7K7R - chains B and C of the 3 polymer chains in the assembly; structure by X-ray diffraction, 2.50 A resolution.

# Chain B
Protein: Fab HC MS39p2w174
Source organism: Homo sapiens
Notes: antibody fragment or engineered binder
Amino-acid sequence (224 residues; row label = number of the first residue in the row):
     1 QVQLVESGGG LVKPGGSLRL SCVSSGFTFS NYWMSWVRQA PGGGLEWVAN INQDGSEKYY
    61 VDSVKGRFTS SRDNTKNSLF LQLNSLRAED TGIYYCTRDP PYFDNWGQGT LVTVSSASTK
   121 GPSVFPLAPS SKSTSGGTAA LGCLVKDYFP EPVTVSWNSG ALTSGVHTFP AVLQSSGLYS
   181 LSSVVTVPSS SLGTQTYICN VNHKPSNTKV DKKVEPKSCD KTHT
Not modelled in the structure: 1, 132-135, 218-224
Cystine bridges: C22-C96, C143-C199

# Chain C
Protein: EBNA1 peptide AA386-405
Amino-acid sequence (20 residues; each row starts with the number of its first residue):
   386 SQSSSSGSPP RRPPPGRRPF
Not modelled in the structure: 386-388, 403-405

# Interface between chain B and chain C
Contacting residue pairs - 11 pairs, chain B then chain C:
  W33(B) with R396(C); R397(C)
  N50(B) with R396(C), hydrogen bond (side chain-backbone)
  E57(B) with R397(C), salt bridge
  Y59(B) with R397(C); P398(C)
  D99(B) with R396(C), salt bridge
  P100(B) with R396(C), hydrogen bond (backbone-side chain)
  P101(B) with P394(C); P395(C)
  Y102(B) with P394(C)
From the paper, about this interface:
  - epitope / paratope residues, chain C: P394(C), P395(C), R396(C), R397(C), P398(C)

# Overview
8 residues of chain B and 5 residues of chain C are in contact, with 2 hydrogen bonds and 2 salt bridges.
Among the polar pairs are E57(B)-R397(C), D99(B)-R396(C) and N50(B)-R396(C). From the paper: epitope/paratope
residues P394(C), P395(C) and R396(C) among others.
Chain B is Fab HC MS39p2w174 (Homo sapiens) and chain C is EBNA1 peptide AA386-405; the structure, EBNA1
peptide AA386-405 with Fab MS39p2w174, was determined by X-ray diffraction.
